Entry 8CI1 (electron microscopy, 2.80 A resolution); this record covers chains F and G of the 10 polymer chains in the assembly.

Chain F (and G):
Molecule: Nanobody E3
From: Homo sapiens
Notes: antibody fragment or engineered binder; chain G of this document is another copy of the same molecule, construct and numbering; everything in this record applies to it too
Chain sequence (149 residues; numbered 1 to 149; the number before each row is that of its first residue):
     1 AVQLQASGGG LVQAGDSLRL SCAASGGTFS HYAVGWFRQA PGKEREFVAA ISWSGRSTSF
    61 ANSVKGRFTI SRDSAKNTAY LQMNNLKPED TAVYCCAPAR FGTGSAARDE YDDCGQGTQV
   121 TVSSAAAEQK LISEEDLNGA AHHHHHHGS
Disordered / not traced: 125-149
Cystine bridges: Cys22-Cys96, Cys95-Cys114
From the paper describing this entry:
  - mutagenesis - R56A, R108Q, E110Q: unchanged binding to Neuronal acetylcholine receptor subunit alpha-7
  - mutagenesis - C95S/C114V, R108Q, E110Q: unchanged signaling with Neuronal acetylcholine receptor subunit alpha-7
  - mutagenesis - R108Q, E110Q: unchanged signaling (PAM activity)
  - mutagenesis - R56A: decreased signaling in response to ACh-gated currents
  - mutagenesis - C95S/C114V: unchanged signaling in response to potentiating effect

Interface between chain F and chain G:
Residue-residue contacts (6):
  Phe60(F) - Gln3(G)  hydrogen bond (backbone-side chain)
  Asn62(F) - Gln5(G)  hydrogen bond
  Asn62(F) - Gln116(G)
  Ser63(F) - Gln116(G)  hydrogen bond
  Lys65(F) - Gln3(G)  hydrogen bond
  Arg108(F) - Asp113(G)  salt bridge
Also at the interface, not in a pair above, chain F (8 interface residues in all): Arg38, Glu46, Ala61

Overview:
8 residues of chain F and 4 residues of chain G are in contact, with 4 hydrogen bonds and 1 salt bridge. Polar
contacts include Arg108(F)-Asp113(G), Phe60(F)-Gln3(G) and Asn62(F)-Gln5(G). From the paper: R56A of chain F
reduces signaling in response to ACh-gated currents; R56A, R108Q and E110Q of chain F leave binding to
Neuronal acetylcholine receptor subunit alpha-7 unchanged.
Both chains are Nanobody E3 (Homo sapiens). Entry 8CI1 (Human alpha7 nicotinic receptor in complex with the E3
nanobody and nicotine) was determined by electron microscopy together with 8C9X, 8CAU, 8CE4 and 8CI2 from the
same study.
